6TM2 - chains A and E of the 6 polymer chains in the assembly; structure by electron microscopy, 2.95 A resolution.

Chain A:
Name: Mucin-2
From: Homo sapiens
UniProtKB: Q02817 (MUC2_HUMAN); residues 21-749 here = UniProt positions 21-749
Amino-acid sequence (729 residues; each row starts with the number of its first residue):
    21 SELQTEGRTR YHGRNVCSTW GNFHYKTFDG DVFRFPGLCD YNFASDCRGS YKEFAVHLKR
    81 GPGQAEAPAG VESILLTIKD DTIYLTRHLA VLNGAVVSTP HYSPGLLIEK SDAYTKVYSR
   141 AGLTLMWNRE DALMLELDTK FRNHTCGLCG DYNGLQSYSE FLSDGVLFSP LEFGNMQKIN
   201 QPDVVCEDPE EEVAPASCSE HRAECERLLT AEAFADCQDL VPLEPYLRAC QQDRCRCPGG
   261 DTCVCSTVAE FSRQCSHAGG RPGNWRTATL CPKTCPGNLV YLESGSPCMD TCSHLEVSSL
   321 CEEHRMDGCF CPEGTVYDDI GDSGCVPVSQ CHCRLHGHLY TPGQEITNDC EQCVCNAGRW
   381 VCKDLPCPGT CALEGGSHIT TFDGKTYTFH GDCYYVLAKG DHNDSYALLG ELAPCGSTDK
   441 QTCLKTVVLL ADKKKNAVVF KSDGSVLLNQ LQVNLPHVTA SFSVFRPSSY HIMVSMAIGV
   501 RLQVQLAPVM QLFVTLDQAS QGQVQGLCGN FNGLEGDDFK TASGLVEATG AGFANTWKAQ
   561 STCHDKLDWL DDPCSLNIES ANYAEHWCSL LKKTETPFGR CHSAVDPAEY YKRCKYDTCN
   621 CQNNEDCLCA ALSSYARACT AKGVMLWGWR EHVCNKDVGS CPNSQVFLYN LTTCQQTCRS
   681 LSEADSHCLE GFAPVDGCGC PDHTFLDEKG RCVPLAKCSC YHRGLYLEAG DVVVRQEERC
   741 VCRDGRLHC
Disordered / not traced: 21-34, 722-723, 734-738
Swiss-Prot annotation at these positions:
  - binding site (Ca(2+)): Asp-49, Asp-171, Asn-173, Leu-175, Glu-180, Asp-403, Asn-530, Asn-532, Leu-534, Asp-537, Asp-538
  - binding site (Cu(+)): Met-146, Met-154, Met-326
  - binding site (Cu(2+)): Glu-156, His-277, His-324
  - modified residue: Ser-21 (Phosphoserine)
  - glycosylation (N-linked (GlcNAc...) asparagine): Asn-163, Asn-423, Asn-670
  - mutagenesis: His-32 (H32A: Decreased binding to Cu(2+)), Met-146 (M146L: Decreased binding to Cu(1+) without affecting binding to Cu(2+). Abolished binding to Cu(1+); when associated with L-154 and V-326), Met-154 (M154L: Decreased binding to Cu(1+) without affecting binding to Cu(2+). Abolished binding to Cu(1+); when associated with L-146 and V-326), His-277 (H277A: Decreased binding to Cu(2+)), Glu-322 (E322A: Decreased binding to Cu(2+)), Met-326 (M326V: Decreased binding to Cu(1+) without affecting binding to Cu(2+). Abolished binding to Cu(1+); when associated with L-146 and L-154)
Disulfides: Cys-37/Cys-169, Cys-59/Cys-206, Cys-67/Cys-166, Cys-218/Cys-255, Cys-225/Cys-250, Cys-237/Cys-275, Cys-257/Cys-263, Cys-265/Cys-291, Cys-295/Cys-329, Cys-308/Cys-321, Cys-312/Cys-351, Cys-331/Cys-345, Cys-353/Cys-375, Cys-370/Cys-387, Cys-373/Cys-382, Cys-391/Cys-528, Cys-413/Cys-563, Cys-435/Cys-443, Cys-574/Cys-619, Cys-588/Cys-614, Cys-601/Cys-639, Cys-621/Cys-627, Cys-629/Cys-654, Cys-661/Cys-698, Cys-674/Cys-688, Cys-678/Cys-718, Cys-700/Cys-712, Cys-720/Cys-742, Cys-740/Cys-749
Glycans and other covalent adducts: N-acetylglucosamine (NAG) linked to Asn-163, Asn-670
Metal / ion sites: Ca2+ site 1: Asp-171, Asn-173, Leu-175, Glu-180; Ca2+ site 2: Asn-530, Asn-532, Leu-534, Asp-537, Asp-538

Chain E:
Name: Mucin-2
From: Homo sapiens
UniProtKB: Q02817 (MUC2_HUMAN); residues 1198-1397 here = UniProt positions 1198-1397
Amino-acid sequence (206 residues; numbered 1198 to 1403; the number before each row is that of its first residue):
  1198 PGASVPTEET CKSCVCTNSS QVVCRPEEGK ILNQTQDGAF CYWEICGPNG TVEKHFNICS
  1258 ITTRPSTLTT FTTITLPTTP TSFTTTTTTT TPTSSTVLST TPKLCCLWSD WINEDHPSSG
  1318 SDDGDRETFD GVCGAPEDIE CRSVKDPHLS LEQHGQKVQC DVSVGFICKN EDQFGNGPFG
  1378 LCYDYKIRVN CCWPMDKCIT HHHHHH
Disordered / not traced: 1198-1301, 1392-1403
Sequence notes: conflict Thr-1325 (Pro in Q02817); expression tag (1398-1403)
Swiss-Prot annotation at these positions:
  - binding site (Ca(2+)): Asn-1310, Asp-1312, His-1313, Ser-1316, Asp-1319, Gly-1321, Asp-1322, Glu-1324, Asp-1381, Tyr-1382
  - glycosylation: Asn-1215 (N-linked (GlcNAc...) asparagine), Asn-1230 (N-linked (GlcNAc...) asparagine), Asn-1246 (N-linked (GlcNAc...) asparagine), Thr-1266 (O-linked (GalNAc) threonine), Thr-1267 (O-linked (GalNAc) threonine), Thr-1269 (O-linked (GalNAc) threonine), Thr-1270 (O-linked (GalNAc) threonine), Thr-1272 (O-linked (GalNAc) threonine), Thr-1275 (O-linked (GalNAc) threonine), Thr-1276 (O-linked (GalNAc) threonine), Thr-1281 (O-linked (GalNAc) threonine), Thr-1282 (O-linked (GalNAc) threonine), Thr-1287 (O-linked (GalNAc) threonine), Ser-1291 (O-linked (GalNAc) serine), Ser-1292 (O-linked (GalNAc) serine), Thr-1293 (O-linked (GalNAc) threonine), Ser-1296 (O-linked (GalNAc) serine), Thr-1297 (O-linked (GalNAc) threonine)
Disulfides: Cys-1303/Cys-1389, Cys-1330/Cys-1388, Cys-1338/Cys-1357, Cys-1365/Cys-1379
Metal / ion sites: Ca2+ site 1: Asn-1310, Asp-1312, Asp-1322, Asp-1381, Tyr-1382; Ca2+ site 2: Asp-1312, His-1313, Ser-1316, Asp-1319, Gly-1321

Interface between chain A and chain E:
Contacting residue pairs - 17 pairs, chain A then chain E:
  Leu-95(A) / Pro-1375(E)  hydrophobic
  Thr-102(A) / Phe-1376(E)
  Tyr-104(A) / Pro-1375(E)
  Tyr-104(A) / Phe-1376(E)  hydrophobic
  His-108(A) / Leu-1346(E)
  His-108(A) / Gln-1350(E)
  Leu-109(A) / Leu-1346(E)  hydrophobic
  Leu-109(A) / Gln-1350(E)
  Leu-109(A) / His-1351(E)
  Leu-109(A) / Tyr-1380(E)
  Val-111(A) / Phe-1376(E)  hydrophobic
  Val-111(A) / Tyr-1380(E)
  Asn-113(A) / Phe-1376(E)
  Gly-114(A) / Phe-1376(E)
  Val-116(A) / Lys-1342(E)
  Val-116(A) / Tyr-1380(E)  hydrophobic
  Ser-118(A) / Lys-1342(E)
Interface residues without a listed pair, chain A (11 interface residues in all): Val-117
Interface residues without a listed pair, chain E (10 interface residues in all): Asp-1343, Asn-1373, Gly-1374

In short:
The interface between chain A and chain E involves 11 residues on one side and 10 on the other.
N-acetylglucosamine is covalently linked to Asn-163(A) and Asn-670(A).
Here chain A is Mucin-2 and chain E is Mucin-2, both from Homo sapiens. Entry 6TM2 (Human MUC2 AAs 21-1397)
was determined by electron microscopy (same publication as 7A5O and 6TM6).
